Entry 3ZC1 (X-ray diffraction, 3.27 A resolution); this record covers chains A and B of the 8 polymer chains in the assembly.

== Chain A (and B) ==
Molecule: Aftrax
Organism: Archaeoglobus fulgidus
Notes: chain B of this document is another copy of the same molecule, construct and numbering; everything in this record applies to it too
UniProt: O28024 (O28024_ARCFU); residues 1-196 here = UniProt positions 1-196
Sequence (199 residues; numbered -2 to 196; the number before each row is that of its first residue; numbers below 1 keep their minus sign (Gly-2 is residue -2)):
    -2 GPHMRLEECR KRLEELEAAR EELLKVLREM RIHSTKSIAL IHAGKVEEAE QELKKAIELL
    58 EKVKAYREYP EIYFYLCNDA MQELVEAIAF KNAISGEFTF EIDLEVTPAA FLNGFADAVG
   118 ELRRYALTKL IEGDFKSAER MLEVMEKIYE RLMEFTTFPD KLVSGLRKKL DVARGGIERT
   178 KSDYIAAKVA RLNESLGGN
Disordered / not traced: -2 to 0, 191-196
Construct notes: expression tag (-2 to 0)
From the paper describing this entry:
  - catalytic residues: Asp114
  - contacts within the chain: Asp114-Lys166
  - mutagenesis - D114A: abolished catalytic activity on 14 bp siRNA-like duplex
  - catalytic residues: Glu80 (by similarity / conservation)

== How chain A and chain B interact ==
Residue-residue contacts - 26 pairs, chain A then chain B:
  Lys33(A) - Thr154(B)
  Ala36(A) - Thr153(B)
  Leu37(A) - Thr154(B)
  His39(A) - Met150(B)
  Ala40(A) - Met150(B)
  Arg121(A) - Arg164(B)
  Arg121(A) - Asp168(B)  salt bridge
  Arg121(A) - Arg171(B)
  Leu124(A) - Arg171(B)
  Leu124(A) - Gly172(B)
  Leu124(A) - Glu175(B)
  Thr125(A) - Tyr146(B)
  Thr125(A) - Arg171(B)
  Leu127(A) - Glu175(B)
  Ile128(A) - Arg171(B)
  Ile128(A) - Ile174(B)  hydrophobic
  Ile128(A) - Glu175(B)
  Ile128(A) - Lys178(B)  hydrogen bond (backbone-side chain)
  Ser179(A) - Arg176(B)
  Asp180(A) - Glu175(B)
  Asp180(A) - Arg176(B)  salt bridge
  Ala183(A) - Arg176(B)
  Ala183(A) - Ser179(B)  hydrogen bond (backbone-side chain)
  Ala184(A) - Ser179(B)
  Val186(A) - Ile182(B)
  Asn190(A) - Ile182(B)
Also at the interface, not in a pair above, chain A (19 interface residues in all): Lys42, Ala187, Leu189
Also at the interface, not in a pair above, chain B (17 interface residues in all): Glu151, Ala183, Val186

== In short ==
The interface between chain A and chain B involves 19 residues on one side and 17 on the other, with 2
hydrogen bonds and 2 salt bridges. Polar contacts include Arg121(A)-Asp168(B), Asp180(A)-Arg176(B) and
Ile128(A)-Lys178(B). The paper reports catalytic residues Asp114(A) and Glu80(A); D114A of chain A abolishes
catalytic activity on 14 bp siRNA-like duplex.
Chain A and chain B are both Aftrax (Archaeoglobus fulgidus); the structure, Crystal structure of AfC3PO, was
determined by X-ray diffraction, deposited together with 3ZC0.
